2RJV - chain A; structure by X-ray diffraction, 1.45 A resolution.

# Chain A
Protein: Villin-1
Organism: Gallus gallus
Notes: fragment: headpiece
UniProt: P02640 (VILI_CHICK); residues 10-76 here correspond to UniProt positions 760-826 (UniProt number = residue number + 750)
Amino-acid sequence (67 residues; each row starts with the number of its first residue):
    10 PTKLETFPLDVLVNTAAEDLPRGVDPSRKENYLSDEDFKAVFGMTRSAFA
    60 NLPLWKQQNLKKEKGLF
Differences from the reference sequence: engineered mutation Tyr-41 (His791 in P02640)
Swiss-Prot annotation at these positions:
  - region: Lys-70 to Lys-73 (Absolutely required for activity)

# Overview
Chain A is Villin-1 (Gallus gallus); the structure, Crystal structure of the H41Y mutant of villin headpiece,
P 21 21 21 space group, was determined by X-ray diffraction together with 2RJY from the same study.
